Entry 7ON1 (electron microscopy, 3.35 A resolution); this record covers chains J and a of the 12 polymer chains in the assembly.

# Chain J
Molecule: 123-nt DNA strand
Source organism: Escherichia coli
Sequence (123 nucleotides; numbered -61 to 61; the number before each row is that of its first residue; numbers below 1 keep their minus sign (DT-61 is residue -61)):
   -61 TATCTGACACGTGCCTGGAGACTAGGGAGTAATCCCCTTGGCGGTTAAAA
   -11 CGCGGGGGACAGCGCGTACGTGCGTTTAAGCGGTGCTAGAGCTGTCTACG
    39 ACCAATTGAGCGGCCTCGGCACC

# Chain a
Name: BJ4_G0007000.mRNA.1.CDS.1
Source organism: Saccharomyces cerevisiae
Reference sequence: A0A6A5PV75 (A0A6A5PV75_YEASX); residue numbers follow UniProt; this construct covers 1-229
Amino-acid sequence (231 residues; each row starts with the number of its first residue; numbers below 1 keep their minus sign (Gly-1 is residue -1)):
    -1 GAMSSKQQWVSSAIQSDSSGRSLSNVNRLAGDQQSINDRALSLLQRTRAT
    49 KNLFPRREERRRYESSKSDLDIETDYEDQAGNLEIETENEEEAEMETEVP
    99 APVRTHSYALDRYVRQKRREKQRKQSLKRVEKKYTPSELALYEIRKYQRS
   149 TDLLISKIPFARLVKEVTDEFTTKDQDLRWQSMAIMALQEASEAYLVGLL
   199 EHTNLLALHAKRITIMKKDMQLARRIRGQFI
Unresolved in the structure: -1 to 132
Differences from the reference sequence: expression tag (-1 to 0)

# Chain J / chain a interface
Pairs across the interface - 6 pairs, chain J then chain a:
  DT9(J) with Leu137(a), phosphate contact
  DA17(J) with Ile156(a), sugar contact; Pro157(a), phosphate contact; Arg160(a), salt bridge to the phosphate
  DG18(J) with Ile156(a), phosphate contact
  DG27(J) with Arg177(a), sugar contact
Interface residues without a listed pair, chain J (5 interface residues in all): DA26
Interface residues without a listed pair, chain a (7 interface residues in all): Pro134, Lys155

# In short
The interface between chain J and chain a involves 5 residues on one side and 7 on the other; the contacts
include 1 salt bridge. Its one salt-bridged contact is DA17(J)-Arg160(a).
Here chain J is a 123-nt DNA strand (Escherichia coli) and chain a is BJ4_G0007000.mRNA.1.CDS.1 (Saccharomyces
cerevisiae). Entry 7ON1 (Cenp-A nucleosome in complex with Cenp-C) was determined by electron microscopy.
